Entry 2HZ2 (X-ray diffraction, 2.00 A resolution); this record covers chain A.

Chain A:
Molecule: Cyanoglobin
Organism: Synechocystis sp
UniProtKB: P73925 (GLBN_SYNY3); residues 2-124 here = UniProt positions 2-124
Sequence (123 residues; numbered 2 to 124; the number before each row is that of its first residue):
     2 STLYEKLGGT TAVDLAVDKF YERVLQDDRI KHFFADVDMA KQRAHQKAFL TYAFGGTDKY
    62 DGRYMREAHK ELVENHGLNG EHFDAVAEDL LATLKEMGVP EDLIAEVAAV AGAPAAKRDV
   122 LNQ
Construct notes: engineered mutation Ala117 (His in P73925)
Ion coordination: Cd2+ site 1: Ser2, Glu6; Cd2+ site 2: Asp15, Asp19, His33, His77; heme Fe: His46, His70; Cd2+ site 3: Glu72, Asp120
Ligand contacts: heme (HEM): Ile31, Phe34, Phe35, Val38, Lys42, His46, Phe50, Tyr53, Tyr61, Tyr65, Met66, Ala69, His70, Leu73, Leu79, His83, Phe84, Val87, Val121
Curated features (UniProtKB/Swiss-Prot):
  - binding site (heme): His46, His70

In short:
Chain A binds heme. The Cd2+ site 1 is built by Ser2 and Glu6. Asp15, Asp19, His33 and His77 coordinate Cd2+
site 2. From UniProt: heme-binding residues His46 and His70.
Chain A is Cyanoglobin (Synechocystis sp); the structure, The x-ray crystal structure of ferric Synechocystis
hemoglobin H117A mutant with a covalent linkage, was determined by X-ray diffraction together with 2HZ1 and
2HZ3 from the same study.
